Entry 2BH9 (X-ray diffraction, 2.50 A resolution); this record covers chain A.

# Chain A
Molecule: Glucose-6-phosphate 1-dehydrogenase
From: Homo sapiens
Notes: EC 1.1.1.49
Reference sequence: P11413 (G6PD_HUMAN); residues 27-515 here correspond to UniProt positions 26-514 (UniProt number = residue number - 1)
Sequence (489 residues; each row starts with the number of its first residue):
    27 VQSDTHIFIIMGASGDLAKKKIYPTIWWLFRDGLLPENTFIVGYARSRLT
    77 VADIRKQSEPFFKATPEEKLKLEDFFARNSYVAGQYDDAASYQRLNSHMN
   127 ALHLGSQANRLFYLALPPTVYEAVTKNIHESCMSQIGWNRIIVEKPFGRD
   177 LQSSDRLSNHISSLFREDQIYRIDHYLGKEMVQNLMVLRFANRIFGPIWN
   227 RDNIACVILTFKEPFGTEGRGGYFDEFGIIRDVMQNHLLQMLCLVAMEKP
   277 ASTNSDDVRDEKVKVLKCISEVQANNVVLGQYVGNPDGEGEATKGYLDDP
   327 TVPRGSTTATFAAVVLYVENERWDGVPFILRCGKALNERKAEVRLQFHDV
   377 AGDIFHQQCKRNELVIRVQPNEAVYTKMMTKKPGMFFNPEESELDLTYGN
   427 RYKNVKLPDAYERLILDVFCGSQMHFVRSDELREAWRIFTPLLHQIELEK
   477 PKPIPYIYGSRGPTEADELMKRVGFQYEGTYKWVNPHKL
Construct notes: engineered mutation Val27 (His26 in P11413)
Residues lining bound ligands:
  - NADP (NAP; NADP nicotinamide-adenine-dinucleotide phosphate), molecule 1: Gly38, Ser40, Gly41, Asp42, Leu43, Ala71, Arg72, Ser73, Tyr112, Leu140, Ala141, Leu142, Pro143, Pro144, Tyr147, Glu170, Lys171, Pro172, Tyr437
  - NADP (NAP), molecule 2: Lys238, Glu364, Lys366, Arg370, Val391, Arg393, Ala399, Tyr401, Lys403, Asp421, Thr423, Arg487, Asp493, Met496, Phe501, Tyr503, Tyr507, Trp509
Reported in the primary citation:
  - binding site for NADP: Gly38 to Ala44, Arg72, Ser73, Tyr112, Leu142, Pro143, Lys171, Lys238, Arg357, Asn363, Glu364, Arg393, Tyr401, Trp509
  - self-association interface (contacts with another copy of this molecule); pairs are residue here / residue on that copy: Asp283-Lys293 (salt bridge)
  - conformationally variable residues: Pro172
  - disease-associated variants - P172S, K238R, N363K, R393G, R393H, V394L, P396L: decreased catalytic activity (citing earlier work)
  - catalytic residues: His263 (proposed by the authors, not directly observed)
  - mutagenesis - K205R, K205T: decreased catalytic activity (citing earlier work)

# In short
Ligands of chain A: NADP. From the paper: the catalytic residue His263; P172S, K238R and N363K, among others,
reduce catalytic activity; 9 substitutions were tested in all.
Chain A is Glucose-6-phosphate 1-dehydrogenase (Homo sapiens); the structure, X-ray structure of a deletion
variant of human glucose 6-phosphate dehydrogenase complexed with structural and coenzyme ..., was determined
by X-ray diffraction together with 2BHL from the same study.
